PDB entry 1GNJ | X-ray diffraction, 2.60 A resolution | chain A

Chain A:
Molecule: Serum albumin
From: Homo sapiens
UniProtKB: P02768 (ALBU_HUMAN); residues 1-585 here correspond to UniProt positions 25-609 (UniProt number = residue number + 24)
Amino-acid sequence (585 residues; row label = number of the first residue in the row):
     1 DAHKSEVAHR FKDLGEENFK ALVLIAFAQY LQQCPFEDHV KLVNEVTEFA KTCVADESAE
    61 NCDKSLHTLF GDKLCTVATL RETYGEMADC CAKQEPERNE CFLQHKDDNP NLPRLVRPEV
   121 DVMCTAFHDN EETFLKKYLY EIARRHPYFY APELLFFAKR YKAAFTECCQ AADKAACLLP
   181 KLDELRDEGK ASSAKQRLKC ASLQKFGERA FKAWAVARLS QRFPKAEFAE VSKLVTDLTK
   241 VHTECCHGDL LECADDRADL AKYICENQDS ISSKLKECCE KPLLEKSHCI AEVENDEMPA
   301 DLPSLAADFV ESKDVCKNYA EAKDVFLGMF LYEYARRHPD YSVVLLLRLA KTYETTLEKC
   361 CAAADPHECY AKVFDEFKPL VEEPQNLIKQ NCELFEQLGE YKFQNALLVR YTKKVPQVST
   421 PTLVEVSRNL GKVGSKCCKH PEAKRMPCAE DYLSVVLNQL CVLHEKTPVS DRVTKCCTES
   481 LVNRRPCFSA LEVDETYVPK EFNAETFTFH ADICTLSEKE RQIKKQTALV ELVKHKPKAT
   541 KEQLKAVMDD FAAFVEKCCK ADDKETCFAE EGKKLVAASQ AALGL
Disordered / not traced: 1-2, 585
Swiss-Prot annotation at these positions:
  - binding site (Cu cation): His3
  - binding site (Ca(2+)): Glu6, Asp13, Glu244, Asp249, Glu252, Asp255, Asp259
  - binding site (Zn(2+)): His67, His247, Asp249
  - binding site ((4Z,15Z)-bilirubin IXalpha): Lys240
  - site: Lys4 (Not glycated), Lys20 (Not glycated), Lys41 (Not glycated), Lys64 (Not glycated), Lys73 (Not glycated), Lys93 (Not glycated), Lys106 (Not glycated), Lys136 (Not glycated), Lys159 (Not glycated), Lys174 (Not glycated), Lys181 (Not glycated), Lys190 (Not glycated), Lys195 (Not glycated), Lys199 (Aspirin-acetylated lysine), Lys205 (Not glycated), Lys212 (Not glycated), Lys240 (Not glycated), Lys262 (Not glycated), Lys274 (Not glycated), Lys286 (Not glycated) and 18 more in UniProt
  - modified residue: Ser5 (Phosphoserine), Ser58 (Phosphoserine), Ser65 (Phosphoserine), Thr83 (Phosphothreonine), Lys205 (N6-succinyllysine), Ser273 (Phosphoserine), Ser419 (Phosphoserine), Thr420 (Phosphothreonine), Thr422 (Phosphothreonine), Lys436 (N6-succinyllysine), Ser489 (Phosphoserine), Lys519 (N6-succinyllysine), Lys534 (N6-methyllysine), Lys564 (N6-succinyllysine)
  - glycosylation: Lys12 (N-linked (Glc) (glycation) lysine), Lys51 (N-linked (Glc) (glycation) lysine), Lys137 (N-linked (Glc) (glycation) lysine), Lys162 (N-linked (Glc) (glycation) lysine), Lys199 (N-linked (Glc) (glycation) lysine), Lys225 (N-linked (Glc) (glycation) lysine), Lys233 (N-linked (Glc) (glycation) lysine), Lys276 (N-linked (Glc) (glycation) lysine), Lys281 (N-linked (Glc) (glycation) lysine), Lys313 (N-linked (Glc) (glycation) lysine), Lys317 (N-linked (Glc) (glycation) lysine), Asn318 (N-linked (GlcNAc...) asparagine), Lys323 (N-linked (Glc) (glycation) lysine), Lys351 (N-linked (Glc) (glycation) lysine), Lys378 (N-linked (Glc) (glycation) lysine), Lys413 (N-linked (Glc) (glycation) lysine), Lys439 (N-linked (Glc) (glycation) lysine), Lys444 (N-linked (Glc) (glycation) lysine), Asp494 (N-linked (GlcNAc...) asparagine), Lys525 (N-linked (Glc) (glycation) lysine) and 4 more in UniProt
Cystine bridges: Cys53-Cys62, Cys75-Cys91, Cys90-Cys101, Cys124-Cys169, Cys168-Cys177, Cys200-Cys246, Cys245-Cys253, Cys265-Cys279, Cys278-Cys289, Cys316-Cys361, Cys360-Cys369, Cys392-Cys438, Cys437-Cys448, Cys461-Cys477, Cys476-Cys487, Cys514-Cys559, Cys558-Cys567
Ligand contacts:
  - arachidonic acid (ACD), molecule 1: Val7, Arg10, Leu14, Leu22, Val23, Ala26, Val46, Leu66, Leu69, Phe70, Tyr150, Pro152, Leu251, Ala254, Arg257, Ala258, Leu283, Leu284, Ser287
  - arachidonic acid (ACD), molecule 2: Arg117, Met123, Leu135, Tyr138, Leu139, Ile142, Leu154, Phe157, Ala158, Tyr161, Phe165, Leu182, Arg186, Gly189, Lys190
  - arachidonic acid (ACD), molecule 3: Arg209, Ala210, Lys212, Ala213, Val216, Thr236, Asp324, Leu327, Gly328, Leu331, Leu347, Ala350, Lys351, Glu354
  - arachidonic acid (ACD), molecule 4: Arg218, Leu219, Arg222, Leu238, His242, Arg257, Leu260, Ile264, Ser287, Ile290, Ala291
  - arachidonic acid (ACD), molecule 5: Ser342, Val344, Leu345, Arg348, Pro384, Leu387, Ile388, Asn391, Cys392, Phe403, Leu407, Arg410, Tyr411, Leu430, Val433, Gly434, Cys437, Cys438, Arg445, Met446, Ala449, Glu450, Leu453, Arg485, Pro486
  - arachidonic acid (ACD), molecule 6: Leu387, Arg410, Tyr411, Val415, Val418, Thr422, Val426, Leu430, Leu457, Leu460, Leu463, His464, Val473, Arg485, Phe488, Ser489, Leu491
  - arachidonic acid (ACD), molecule 7: Tyr401, Asn405, Phe502, Phe507, Phe509, Lys525, Gln526, Ala528, Leu529, Leu532, His535, Lys536, Val547, Met548, Phe551, Leu575, Val576, Ser579, Gln580
  - arachidonic acid (ACD), molecule 8: Val418, Ser419, Thr422, Leu463, Thr467, Val469

Overview:
Bound to chain A: 8 copies of arachidonic acid. Curated annotation (UniProt) lists Cu cation-binding residue
His3, 7 Ca2+-binding residues, 3 Zn2+-binding residues and (4Z,15Z)-bilirubin IXalpha-binding residue Lys240.
Chain A is Serum albumin (Homo sapiens); the structure, HUMAN SERUM ALBUMIN COMPLEXED WITH
cis-5,8,11,14-EICOSATETRAENOIC ACID (ARACHIDONIC ACID), was determined by X-ray diffraction together with 1GNI
from the same study.
